Entry 8CLE (X-ray diffraction, 3.20 A resolution); this record covers chains A and F of the 6 polymer chains in the assembly.

Chain A:
Molecule: Tubulin alpha-1B chain
Source organism: Bos taurus
Reference sequence: P81947 (TBA1B_BOVIN); residues 1-440 here = UniProt positions 1-440
Sequence (440 residues; numbered 1 to 440; the number before each row is that of its first residue):
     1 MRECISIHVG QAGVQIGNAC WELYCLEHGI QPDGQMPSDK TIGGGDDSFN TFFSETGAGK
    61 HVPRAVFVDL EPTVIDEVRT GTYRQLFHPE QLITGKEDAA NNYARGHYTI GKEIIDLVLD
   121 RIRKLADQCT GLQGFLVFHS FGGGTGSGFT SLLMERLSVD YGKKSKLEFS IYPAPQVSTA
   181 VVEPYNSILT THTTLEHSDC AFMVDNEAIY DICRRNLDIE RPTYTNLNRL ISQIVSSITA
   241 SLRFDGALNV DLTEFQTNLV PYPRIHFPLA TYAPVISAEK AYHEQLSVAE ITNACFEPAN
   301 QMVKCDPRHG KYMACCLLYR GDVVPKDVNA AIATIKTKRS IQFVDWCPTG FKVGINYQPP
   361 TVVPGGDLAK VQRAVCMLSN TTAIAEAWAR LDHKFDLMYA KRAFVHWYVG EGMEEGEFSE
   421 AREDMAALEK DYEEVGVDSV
Not modelled in the structure: 440
Metal / ion sites: Ca2+: D39, T41, G44, E55
Residues lining bound ligands: GTP (guanosine-5'-triphosphate): G10, Q11, A12, Q15, I16, D69, D98, A99, A100, N101, S140, G142, G143, G144, T145, G146, I171, P173, V177, S178, T179, E183, N206, Y224, L227, N228, I231

Chain F:
Molecule: Tubulin-Tyrosine Ligase
Source organism: synthetic construct
Sequence (331 residues; each row starts with the number of its first residue; note: 49 numbers in that range are skipped by the numbering (no residue carries them; nothing is unmodelled there)):
     1 MYTFVVRDEN SSVYAEVSRL LLATGQWKRL RKDNPRFNLM LGERNRLPFG RLGHEPGLVQ
    61 LVNYYRGADK LCRKASLVKL IKTSPELSES CTWFPESYVI YPT
   125 TDEREVFLAA YNR
   144 GNVWIA
   159 GILISSEASE LLDFIDEQGQ VHVIQKYLEK PLLLEPGHRK FDIRSWVLVD HLYNIYLYRE
   219 GVLRTSSEPY NSANFQDKTC HLTNHCIQKE YS
   255 RYEEGNEMFF EEFNQYLMDA LNTTLENSIL LQIKHIIRSC LMCIEPAIST KHLHYQSFQL
   315 FGFDFMVDEE LKVWLIEVNG APACAQKLYA ELCQGIVDVA ISSVFPLA
   372 TSIFIKLHH

Chain A / chain F interface:
Residue-residue contacts (19):
  P175(A) - P56(F)  hydrophobic
  Q176(A) - P56(F)
  E207(A) - H54(F)  salt bridge
  E297(A) - H306(F)  salt bridge
  P298(A) - L307(F)  hydrophobic
  K304(A) - H54(F)
  D306(A) - L307(F)
  R308(A) - P300(F)  hydrogen bond (side chain-backbone)
  R308(A) - A301(F)  hydrogen bond (side chain-backbone)
  R308(A) - I302(F)
  R308(A) - S303(F)  hydrogen bond (side chain-backbone)
  H309(A) - R66(F)  hydrogen bond (side chain-backbone)
  H309(A) - G67(F)
  H309(A) - A301(F)
  E386(A) - R66(F)  salt bridge
  R390(A) - G50(F)
  R390(A) - H54(F)  hydrogen bond
  H393(A) - R51(F)
  S439(A) - D69(F)  hydrogen bond
Also at the interface, not in a pair above, chain A (15 interface residues in all): C305, K394
Also at the interface, not in a pair above, chain F (17 interface residues in all): G53, E55, K70, H308

Overview:
The interface between chain A and chain F involves 15 residues on one side and 17 on the other; the contacts
include 6 hydrogen bonds and 3 salt bridges. Polar pairs include E207(A)-H54(F), E297(A)-H306(F) and
E386(A)-R66(F). Chain A binds GTP.
Here chain A is Tubulin alpha-1B chain (Bos taurus) and chain F is Tubulin-Tyrosine Ligase (synthetic
construct). Entry 8CLE (Vinblastine bound to tubulin (T2R-TTL) complex) was determined by X-ray diffraction,
deposited together with 8CL9, 8CLB, 8CLC, 8CLD, 8CLF, 8CLG and 8CLH.
